6MU8 - chains D and E of the 4 polymer chains in the assembly; structure by X-ray diffraction, 2.99 A resolution.

== Chain D ==
Name: 35O22 scFv heavy chain portion
Organism: Homo sapiens
Notes: engineered mutation(s): E10T, L11T, K12T, A16S, I68N, K83T, F84S,; antibody fragment or engineered binder
Chain sequence (134 residues; numbered 1 to 116 plus 18 insertion-coded residues; the number before each row is that of its first residue; a row labelled like 72A-72H holds insertion residues (72A, then the next letters in order)):
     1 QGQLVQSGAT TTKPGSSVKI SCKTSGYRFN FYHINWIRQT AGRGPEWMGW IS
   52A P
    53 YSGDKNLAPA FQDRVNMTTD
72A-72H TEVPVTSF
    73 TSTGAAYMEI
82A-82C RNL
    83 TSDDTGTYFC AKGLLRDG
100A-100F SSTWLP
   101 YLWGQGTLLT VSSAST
Disordered / not traced: 111-116
Disulfides: Cys22-Cys92
Covalent attachments: N-acetylglucosamine (NAG) linked to Asn68

== Chain E ==
Name: 35O22 scFv light chain portion
Organism: Homo sapiens
Notes: antibody fragment or engineered binder
Chain sequence (114 residues; each row starts with the number of its first residue; note: 1 number in that range is skipped by the numbering (no residue carries it; nothing is unmodelled there); a row labelled like 27A-27C holds insertion residues (27A, then the next letters in order); numbering starts at 0):
     0 SQSVLTQSAS
    11 VSGSLGQSVT ISCTGPN
27A-27C SVC
    28 CSHKSISWYQ WPPGRAPTLI IYEDNERAPG ISPRFSGYKS YWSAYLTISD LRPEDETTYY
    88 CCSYTHNS
   95A G
    96 CVFGTGTKVS VLGQS
Disordered / not traced: 0-2, 105-110
Disulfides: Cys23-Cys88, Cys27C-Cys28, Cys89-Cys96

== Interface between chain D and chain E ==
Contacting residue pairs - 34 pairs, chain D then chain E:
  Ile37(D) with Trp38(E), hydrophobic
  Gln39(D) with Trp38(E); Pro40(E); Gly41(E), hydrogen bond (side chain-backbone)
  Pro45(D) with Trp38(E), hydrophobic; Tyr87(E); Phe98(E)
  Trp47(D) with Gly95A(E); Cys96(E)
  Trp50(D) with Ser95(E), hydrogen bond (side chain-backbone)
  Phe91(D) with Arg42(E)
  Leu96(D) with Tyr49(E), hydrophobic
  Ser100A(D) with Glu50(E); Tyr91(E); His93(E)
  Ser100B(D) with Tyr49(E); Glu50(E), hydrogen bond; Tyr91(E), hydrogen bond
  Trp100D(D) with Tyr91(E), hydrophobic; Thr92(E); His93(E), hydrogen bond (side chain-backbone); Ser95(E); Gly95A(E); Cys96(E)
  Leu100E(D) with Tyr36(E); Leu46(E), hydrophobic; Tyr49(E), hydrophobic; Tyr91(E), hydrophobic
  Pro100F(D) with Tyr36(E), hydrogen bond (backbone-side chain)
  Tyr101(D) with Leu46(E), hydrophobic; Pro56(E)
  Trp103(D) with Tyr36(E), hydrophobic; Pro44(E), hydrophobic
  Gly104(D) with Ala43(E)
Also at the interface, not in a pair above, chain D (16 interface residues in all): Glu46
Also at the interface, not in a pair above, chain E (23 interface residues in all): Ser34, Pro39, Ala55, Asn94

== In short ==
16 residues of chain D and 23 residues of chain E are in contact, with 6 hydrogen bonds. Polar pairs include
Gln39(D)-Gly41(E), Trp50(D)-Ser95(E) and Pro100F(D)-Tyr36(E). N-acetylglucosamine is covalently linked to
Asn68(D).
Here chain D is 35O22 scFv heavy chain portion and chain E is 35O22 scFv light chain portion, both from Homo
sapiens. Entry 6MU8 (Crystal Structure of HIV-1 BG505 SOSIP.664 Prefusion Env Trimer Bound to Small Molecule
HIV-1 Entry Inhibitor ...) was determined by X-ray diffraction, deposited together with 6MTJ, 6MTN, 6MU6,
6MU7, 6MUF and 6MUG.
